PDB entry 1OWL | X-ray diffraction, 1.80 A resolution | chain A

# Chain A
Name: Deoxyribodipyrimidine photolyase
Organism: Synechococcus elongatus
Notes: EC 4.1.99.3
UniProtKB: P05327 (PHR_SYNLE); residues 1-484 here correspond to UniProt positions 0-483 (UniProt number = residue number - 1)
Sequence (484 residues; each row starts with the number of its first residue):
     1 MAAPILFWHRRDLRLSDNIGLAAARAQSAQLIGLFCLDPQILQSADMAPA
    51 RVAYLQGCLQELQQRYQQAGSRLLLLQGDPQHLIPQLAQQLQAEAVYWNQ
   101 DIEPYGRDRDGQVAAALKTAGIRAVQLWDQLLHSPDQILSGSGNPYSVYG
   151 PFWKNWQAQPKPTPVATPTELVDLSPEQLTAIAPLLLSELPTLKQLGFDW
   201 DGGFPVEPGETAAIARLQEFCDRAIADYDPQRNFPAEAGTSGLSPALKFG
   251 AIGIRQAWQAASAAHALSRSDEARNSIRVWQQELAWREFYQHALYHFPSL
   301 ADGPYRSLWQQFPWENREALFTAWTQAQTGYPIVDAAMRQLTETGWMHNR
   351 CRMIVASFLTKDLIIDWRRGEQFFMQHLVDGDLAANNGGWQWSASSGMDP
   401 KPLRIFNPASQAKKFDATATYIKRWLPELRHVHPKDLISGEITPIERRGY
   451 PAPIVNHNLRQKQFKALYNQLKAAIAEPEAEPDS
Disordered / not traced: 1-2, 476-484
UniProt features mapped onto this chain:
  - binding site (FAD): Asn387
Residues lining bound ligands: FAD (flavin-adenine dinucleotide): Tyr228, Thr240, Ser241, Gly242, Leu243, Ser244, Leu247, Trp280, Glu283, Leu284, Trp286, Arg287, Tyr290, Trp346, Met347, His348, Asn349, Arg352, Met353, Ala356, Phe374, Leu378, Asp380, Gly381, Asp382, Ala385, Asn386, Gly389, Trp390

# Summary
Chain A binds flavin-adenine dinucleotide. From UniProt: FAD-binding residue Asn387.
Chain A is Deoxyribodipyrimidine photolyase (Synechococcus elongatus); the structure, Structure of
apophotolyase from Anacystis nidulans, was determined by X-ray diffraction, deposited together with 1OWM,
1OWN, 1OWO and 1OWP.
